8ODQ - chains D and A of the 4 polymer chains in the assembly; structure by X-ray diffraction, 1.65 A resolution.

[Chain D]
Name: Cysteine desulfurase
Source organism: Mycobacterium tuberculosis
UniProtKB: A0A045IZN1 (A0A045IZN1_MYCTX); residues 1-417 here = UniProt positions 1-417
Chain sequence (418 residues; each row starts with the number of its first residue; numbering starts at 0):
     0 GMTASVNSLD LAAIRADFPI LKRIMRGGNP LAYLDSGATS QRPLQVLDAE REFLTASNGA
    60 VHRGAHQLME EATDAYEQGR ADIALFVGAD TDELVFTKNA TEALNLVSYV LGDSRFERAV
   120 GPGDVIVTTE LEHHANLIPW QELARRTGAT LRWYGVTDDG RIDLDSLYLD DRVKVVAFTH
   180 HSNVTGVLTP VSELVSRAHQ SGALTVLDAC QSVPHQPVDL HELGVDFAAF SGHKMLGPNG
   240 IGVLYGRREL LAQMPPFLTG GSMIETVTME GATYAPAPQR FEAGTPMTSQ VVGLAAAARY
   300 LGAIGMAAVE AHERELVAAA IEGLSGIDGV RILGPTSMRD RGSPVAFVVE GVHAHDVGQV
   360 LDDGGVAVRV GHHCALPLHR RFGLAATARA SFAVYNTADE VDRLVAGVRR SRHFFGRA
Disordered / not traced: 0-7
Differences from the reference sequence: expression tag (0)
Covalently attached groups: pyridoxal phosphate (PLP) linked to Lys233
Metal / ion sites: Zn2+: His354 (shared with 3 residues of chain C)
Ligand contacts:
  - MPO (3[N-morpholino]propane sulfonic acid): Leu10, Thr396, Ala397, Asp398
  - pyridoxal phosphate (PLP): Gly36, Asn98, Ala99, Thr100, His132, Ala134, Thr178, His180, Asn182, Asp207, Cys209, Gln210, Ser230, His232

[Chain A]
Name: Nitrogen fixation protein
Source organism: Mycobacterium tuberculosis
UniProtKB: A0A045HJY9 (A0A045HJY9_MYCTX); residue numbers follow UniProt; this construct covers 2-162
Chain sequence (166 residues; row label = number of the first residue in the row; numbers below 1 keep their minus sign (Gly-3 is residue -3)):
    -3 GSHMVTLRLE QIYQDVILDH YKHPQHRGLR EPFGAQVYHV NPICGDEVTL RVALSEDGTR
    57 VTDVSYDGQG CSISQAATSV LTEQVIGQRV PRALNIVDAF TEMVSSRGTV PGDEDVLGDG
   117 VAFAGVAKYP ARVKCALLGW MAFKDALAQA SEAFEEVTDE RNQRTG
Disordered / not traced: -3 to 2, 153-162
Differences from the reference sequence: expression tag (-3 to 1)
Modified residues: Cys40 ((2S)-2-amino-3-trisulfanylpropanoic acid; TSY)
Metal / ion sites: Zn2+: Asp42, Cys67, Cys131 (shared with 1 residue of chain B)
Reported in the primary citation:
  - Zn2+ coordination: Asp42, Cys67
  - conformationally variable residues (loop rearrangement): Asn37 to Gly41

[How chain D and chain A interact]
Contacting residue pairs - 8 pairs, chain D then chain A:
  Arg62(D) - Cys40(A)
  Gly63(D) - Ile39(A)
  Gly63(D) - Cys40(A)
  Ala64(D) - Ala127(A)  hydrophobic
  Glu69(D) - Tyr125(A)
  Glu69(D) - Pro126(A)
  Glu69(D) - Ala127(A)  hydrogen bond (side chain-backbone)
  Asp73(D) - Arg103(A)  salt bridge
Other interface residues (no listed pair), chain D (7 interface residues in all): His61, Met68
Other interface residues (no listed pair), chain A (8 interface residues in all): Lys124, Arg128

[In short]
Chain D and chain A form an interface of 7 and 8 residues respectively; the contacts include 1 hydrogen bond
and 1 salt bridge. Polar contacts include Asp73(D)-Arg103(A) and Glu69(D)-Ala127(A). Ligands of chain D:
compound MPO. Pyridoxal phosphate is covalently linked to Lys233(D). From the paper: Zn2+ coordination by
Asp42(A) and Cys67(A); conformational variability at Asn37(A).
Here chain D is Cysteine desulfurase and chain A is Nitrogen fixation protein, both from Mycobacterium
tuberculosis. Entry 8ODQ (SufS-SufU complex from Mycobacterium tuberculosis) was determined by X-ray
diffraction.
